7O0V - chains H2 and L of the 86 polymer chains in the assembly; structure by electron microscopy, 2.50 A resolution.

Chain H2:
Name: RC-Hc
Organism: Gemmatimonas phototrophica
Chain sequence (181 residues; row label = number of the first residue in the row; note: 1 number in that range is skipped by the numbering (no residue carries it; nothing is unmodelled there); numbering starts at 0):
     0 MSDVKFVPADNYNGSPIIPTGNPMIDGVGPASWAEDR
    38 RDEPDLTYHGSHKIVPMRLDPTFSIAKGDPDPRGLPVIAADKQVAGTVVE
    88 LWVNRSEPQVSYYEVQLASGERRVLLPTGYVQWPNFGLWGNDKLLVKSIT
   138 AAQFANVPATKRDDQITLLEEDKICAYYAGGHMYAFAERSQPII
Not modelled in the structure: 0, 176-181

Chain L:
Name: Photosynthetic reaction center L subunit
Organism: Gemmatimonas phototrophica
UniProt: A0A143BHR2 (A0A143BHR2_9BACT); residues 0-273 here correspond to UniProt positions 1-274 (UniProt number = residue number + 1)
Chain sequence (274 residues; numbered 0 to 273; the number before each row is that of its first residue; numbering starts at 0):
     0 MAMLSFEKKYRVRGGTLIGGDLFDFWFGPFYVGFFGVTTIFFVTLGTLLC
    50 VWGAAMGPTWNLWQINIAPPDLKYGLGLAPLREGGLWQIITLCALGAFGS
   100 WALRQAEIARKLGMGMHIPWAYGGAILAYTTLVVIRPFLLGAWGHGFPYG
   150 IFSHLDWVSNVGYQYLHFHYNPAHMIAVTFFFTNCLALAMHGSLILSVTN
   200 PPKGTPTGTSEQENVFFRDLLGYSIGAIGIHRLGLFLAVGAAVWSAICIV
   250 ISGPFWTQGWPEWWNWWLNLPIWK
Not modelled in the structure: 0
Ion coordination: Fe ion: H190, H230 (shared with 3 residues of chain M)
Small-molecule neighbours:
  - 0V9 ((19R,22S)-25-amino-22-hydroxy-22-oxido-16-oxo-17,21,23-trioxa-22lambda~5~-phosphapentacosan-19-yl (9Z)-hexadec-9-enoate): N60, L61, W62, Q63
  - bacteriochlorophyll a (BCL), molecule 1: T46, C49, F97, Y128, L131, F146, I150, F151, H153, L154, W156, V157
  - bacteriochlorophyll a (BCL), molecule 2: F97, Y121, A124, I125, A127, Y128, L131, W156, V157, S158, V160, G161, Y162, F167, H168, H173, A176, V177, F180, F181, A241, S244, A245, C247, I248
  - bacteriochlorophyll a (BCL), molecule 3: V157, Y162, H168, F181
  - bacteriochlorophyll a (BCL), molecule 4: H168, H173, M174, V177, T178, F181, T182, L185
  - bacteriopheophytin a (BPH), molecule 1: F41, V42, G45, T46, C49, I89, C92, A93, A96, F97, W100, Q104, I117, A120, Y121, G123, A124, Y128, F146, P147, Y148, G149, I150, H153, F180, A237, V238, A241
  - bacteriopheophytin a (BPH), molecule 2: F181, C184, L185, A188, M189, L219, L220
  - tetramyristoyl-cardiolipin (CD4; (2R,5R,11R,14R)-5,8,11-trihydroxy-5,11-dioxido-17-oxo-2,14-bis(tetradecanoyloxy)-4,6,10,12,16-pentaoxa-5,11-diphosphatriacont-1-yl tetradecanoate), molecule 1: A1, G27, P28, F29
  - tetramyristoyl-cardiolipin (CD4), molecule 2: F24, F26, G27, F29, V36, I39, F40, V42, T43, T46
  - tetramyristoyl-cardiolipin (CD4), molecule 3: N199, P200, P201
  - menaquinone 8 (MQ8), molecule 1: F26, F29, Y30, V31, G35, T38, I39, V42, T43, W100, R103
  - menaquinone 8 (MQ8), molecule 2: F33, V36, F40, F41, L44, L91, L94, G95, G98, W119, G122, G123, I125, L126, T129
  - menaquinone 8 (MQ8), molecule 3: P270, I271, W272
  - phosphatidylglycerol (PGW; (1R)-2-{[(S)-{[(2S)-2,3-dihydroxypropyl]oxy}(hydroxy)phosphoryl]oxy}-1-[(hexadecanoyloxy)methyl]ethyl (9Z)-octadec-9-enoate): N60, L61, W62, F151
  - V7B ([(2S)-3-[(2R,3R,4R,5S,6R)-6-(hydroxymethyl)-5-[(2R,3R,4S,5S,6R)-6-(hydroxymethyl)-3,4,5-tris(oxidanyl)oxan-2-yl]oxy-3,4-bis(oxidanyl)oxan-2-yl]oxy-2-(12-methyltridecanoyloxy)propyl] 12-methyltridecanoate): T46, L47, C49, V50, A53, P57, T58, W59, N60, L61, I64, I66, Y148, I150

How chain H2 and chain L interact:
Contacting residue pairs - 40 pairs, chain H2 then chain L:
  F5(H2) with K7(L); K8(L)
  A8(H2) with R12(L)
  G13(H2) with F24(L); W25(L), hydrogen bond (backbone-backbone)
  P15(H2) with R10(L); R12(L); D23(L)
  I16(H2) with K7(L); K8(L); R10(L), hydrogen bond (backbone-backbone); V11(L)
  I17(H2) with R12(L)
  G26(H2) with K8(L)
  V27(H2) with K8(L); V11(L), hydrophobic
  G28(H2) with K8(L), hydrogen bond (backbone-backbone); Y9(L); V11(L)
  P29(H2) with V11(L); K110(L); L111(L); G112(L)
  S31(H2) with K8(L); Y9(L)
  W32(H2) with K8(L)
  E34(H2) with K8(L), salt bridge
  T44(H2) with E210(L)
  Y45(H2) with T208(L); E210(L), hydrogen bond (backbone-side chain); Q211(L)
  S93(H2) with E210(L), hydrogen bond
  E94(H2) with G225(L); A226(L), hydrogen bond (side chain-backbone)
  M170(H2) with R12(L); G13(L); G14(L); R109(L); K110(L)
  Y171(H2) with V11(L)
Also at the interface, not in a pair above, chain H2 (20 interface residues in all): H169
Also at the interface, not in a pair above, chain L (21 interface residues in all): S209

Summary:
20 residues of chain H2 face 21 of chain L across their interface; the contacts include 6 hydrogen bonds and 1
salt bridge. Polar pairs include E34(H2)-K8(L), Y45(H2)-E210(L) and S93(H2)-E210(L).
Here chain H2 is RC-Hc and chain L is Photosynthetic reaction center L subunit, both from Gemmatimonas
phototrophica. Entry 7O0V (Cryo-EM structure (model_2a) of the RC-dLH complex from Gemmatimonas phototrophica
at 2.5 A) was determined by electron microscopy, deposited together with 7O0U, 7O0W and 7O0X.
